PDB entry 4WW7 | X-ray diffraction, 1.67 A resolution | chains A and B

Chain A:
Molecule: EKC/KEOPS complex subunit BUD32
Source organism: Saccharomyces cerevisiae
Notes: EC 3.6.-.-, 2.7.11.1
UniProt: P53323 (BUD32_YEAST); residues 1-261 here = UniProt positions 1-261
Chain sequence (261 residues; numbered 1 to 261; the number before each row is that of its first residue):
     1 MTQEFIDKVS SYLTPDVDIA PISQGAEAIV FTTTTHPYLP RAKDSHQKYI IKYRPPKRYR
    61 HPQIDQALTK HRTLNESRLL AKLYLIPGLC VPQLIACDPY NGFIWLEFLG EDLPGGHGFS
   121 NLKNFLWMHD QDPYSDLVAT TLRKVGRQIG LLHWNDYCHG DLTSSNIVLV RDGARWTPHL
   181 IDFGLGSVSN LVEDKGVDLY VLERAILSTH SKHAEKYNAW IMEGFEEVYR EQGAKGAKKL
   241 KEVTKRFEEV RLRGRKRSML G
Not modelled in the structure: 1-3, 27, 56-71, 258-261
UniProt features mapped onto this chain:
  - active site: Asp161 (Proton acceptor)
  - binding site (ATP): Ile22 to Val30, Lys43
  - modified residue (Phosphoserine): Ser187, Ser189
  - mutagenesis: Ser187 (S187A: Reduced kinase activity), Ser189 (S189A: Reduced kinase activity)
Ligand contacts: adenosine monophosphate (AMP): Ile22, Ser23, Ala28, Val30, Ile50, Lys52, Pro92, Leu106, Glu107, Phe108, Leu109, Phe119, Ser165, Asn166, Ile181, Asp182
From the paper describing this entry:
  - post-translational modification sites: Ser187, Ser189 (citing earlier work)

Chain B:
Molecule: EKC/KEOPS complex subunit CGI121
Source organism: Saccharomyces cerevisiae
UniProt: Q03705 (CG121_YEAST); residues 1-181 here = UniProt positions 1-181
Chain sequence (187 residues; each row starts with the number of its first residue):
     1 MVVSIIPQFP DIKVSLALFE QVKNAKEIRS KMSELSTSFA FIDPRLVCSG EQMYSAIYKT
    61 LIEVKYNKMR TRNLNSECVL CLSPTSNISD AFLKFGIKDD SSQLICLKFH TNTDDVDKEQ
   121 LRTIMTSIVK GQEIEFNDDN LSRFYDEALI RKIYKLSDDF KPQDVNGLSR ALVDAIQLRG
   181 VHHHHHH
Not modelled in the structure: 33-37, 112-113, 180-187
Construct notes: expression tag (182-187)

Interface between chain A and chain B:
Pairs across the interface (56; chain A residue first):
  Tyr12(A) with Gln8(B), hydrogen bond; Ile62(B); Tyr66(B)
  Leu13(A) with Gln8(B)
  Thr14(A) with Pro7(B); Gln8(B)
  Val17(A) with Pro7(B), hydrophobic
  Thr35(A) with Pro7(B)
  His36(A) with Pro7(B)
  Pro37(A) with Ile6(B); Pro7(B); Tyr58(B)
  Tyr38(A) with Ile6(B); Glu51(B); Tyr54(B); Ser55(B); Tyr58(B), hydrophobic; Val173(B)
  Leu39(A) with Glu51(B); Tyr54(B), hydrophobic
  Pro40(A) with Ser4(B); Tyr54(B)
  Ser77(A) with Leu178(B)
  Arg78(A) with Leu178(B)
  Ala81(A) with Asp174(B); Leu178(B), hydrophobic
  Tyr84(A) with Phe160(B), hydrophobic; Gly167(B), hydrogen bond (side chain-backbone); Arg170(B); Ala171(B); Asp174(B)
  Leu85(A) with Phe160(B), hydrophobic; Ala171(B), hydrophobic
  Pro87(A) with Asp159(B)
  Val91(A) with Arg170(B), hydrogen bond (backbone-side chain)
  Pro92(A) with Arg170(B), hydrogen bond (backbone-side chain)
  Gln93(A) with Glu51(B), hydrogen bond; Arg170(B)
  Leu94(A) with Val173(B); Asp174(B)
  Ile95(A) with Val173(B); Gln177(B)
  Ala96(A) with Tyr58(B), hydrophobic; Gln177(B)
  Cys97(A) with Tyr58(B); Lys59(B), hydrogen bond (backbone-side chain); Gln177(B), hydrogen bond (backbone-side chain)
  Asp98(A) with Tyr58(B); Ile62(B); Tyr66(B)
  Tyr100(A) with Ile62(B), hydrophobic; Glu63(B), hydrogen bond; Asn67(B), hydrogen bond
  Asn101(A) with Tyr66(B)
  Trp105(A) with Gln8(B); Tyr58(B)
Also at the interface, not in a pair above, chain A (30 interface residues in all): Asp16, Pro99, Glu107
Also at the interface, not in a pair above, chain B (24 interface residues in all): Pro10, Gly50

Overview:
30 residues of chain A face 24 of chain B across their interface, with 9 hydrogen bonds. Polar pairs include
Tyr12(A)-Gln8(B), Tyr84(A)-Gly167(B) and Val91(A)-Arg170(B). Ligands of chain A: adenosine monophosphate. From
UniProt: active-site residue Asp161(A), 10 ATP-binding residues and 2 mutagenesis sites on chain A. The paper
reports modification sites Ser187(A) and Ser189(A).
Chain A is EKC/KEOPS complex subunit BUD32 and chain B is EKC/KEOPS complex subunit CGI121, both from
Saccharomyces cerevisiae; the structure, Crystal structure of binary complex Bud32-Cgi121 in complex with AMP,
was determined by X-ray diffraction, deposited together with 4WW5, 4WWA, 4WX8 and 4WXA.
